PDB entry 5IOQ | X-ray diffraction, 1.93 A resolution | chains B and D of the 4 polymer chains in the assembly

[Chain B (and D)]
Protein: Thymidylate synthase ThyX
Source organism: Thermotoga maritima (strain ATCC 43589 / MSB8 / DSM 3109 / JCM 10099)
Notes: EC 2.1.1.148; chain D of this document is another copy of the same molecule, construct and numbering; everything in this record applies to it too
UniProtKB: Q9WYT0 (THYX_THEMA); numbering as in UniProt (aligned over 1-220)
Amino-acid sequence (232 residues; row label = number of the first residue in the row; numbers below 1 keep their minus sign (Met-11 is residue -11)):
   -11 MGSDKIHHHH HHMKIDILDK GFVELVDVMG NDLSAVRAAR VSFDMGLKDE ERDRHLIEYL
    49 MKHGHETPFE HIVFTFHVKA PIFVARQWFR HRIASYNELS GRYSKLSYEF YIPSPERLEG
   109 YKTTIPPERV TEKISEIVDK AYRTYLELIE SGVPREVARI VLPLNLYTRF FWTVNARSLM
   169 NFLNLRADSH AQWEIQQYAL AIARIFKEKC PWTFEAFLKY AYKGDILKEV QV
Disordered / not traced: -11 to 0, 33-37, 216-220 (chain D: -11 to 0, 31-36, 220)
Construct notes: initiating methionine (-11); expression tag (-10 to 0)
UniProt features mapped onto this chain:
  - motif: Arg78 to Ser88 (ThyX motif)
  - active site: Arg174 (Involved in ionization of N3 of dUMP, leading to its activation)
  - binding site (FAD): Thr55, Arg78 to Ile81, Glu86, Asn163 to Arg165, Asn169
  - binding site (dUMP): Gln75 to Arg78, Glu86 to Arg90, Arg147, Arg174
  - mutagenesis: His53 (H53A: Shows 1.39% of wild-type activity), Ser88 (S88A/C: Still catalytically active although shows a large decrease in activity), Arg90 (R90A: Binds dUMP 670-fold weaker than wild-type), Glu144 (E144A: Shows 0.113% of wild-type activity; E144R: Shows 0.016% of wild-type activity), Arg174 (R174A: Still catalytically active although only shows 0.0008% of wild-type activity. Binds dUMP 7300-fold weaker than wild-type; R174K: Loss of catalytic activity)
Ligand contacts:
  - 2'-deoxyuridine (DUR), molecule 1: Arg74, Gln75, Arg78, Arg174
  - 2'-deoxyuridine (DUR), molecule 2: Phe77, Glu86, Leu87, Ser88, Gly89, Arg90
  - FAD (flavin-adenine dinucleotide), molecule 1: Thr55, Glu58, Ile81, Asn163, Arg165, Ser166
  - FAD, molecule 2: Arg78, His79, Arg80, Ile81, Ser166, Asn169, Leu173, Arg174, His178, Ala179
  - FAD, molecule 3: Ala82, Ser83, Tyr84, Asn85, Glu86, Ser88, Arg90
What the authors report for this chain:
  - binding site for 2'-deoxyuridine: Arg174
  - binding site for 2'-deoxyuridine: Arg90 (proposed by the authors, not directly observed)
  - catalytic residues: Arg174

[How chain B and chain D interact]
Contacting residue pairs (5; chain B residue first):
  Glu58(B) - Arg80(D)  salt bridge
  Arg80(B) - Glu58(D)  salt bridge
  Arg80(B) - Arg165(D)
  Arg165(B) - Arg80(D)
  Lys211(B) - Lys211(D)
Interface residues without a listed pair, chain B (5 interface residues in all): Thr55

[Overview]
The interface between chain B and chain D involves 5 residues on one side and 4 on the other; the contacts
include 2 salt bridges. The salt-bridged pair is Glu58(B)-Arg80(D). Bound to chain B: 3 copies of
flavin-adenine dinucleotide and 2'-deoxyuridine. From the paper: the catalytic residue Arg174(B); a binding
site for 2'-deoxyuridine at Arg174(B) and Arg90(B).
Both chains are Thymidylate synthase ThyX (Thermotoga maritima (strain ATCC 43589 / MSB8 / DSM 3109 / JCM
10099)). Entry 5IOQ (Flavin-dependent thymidylate synthase in complex with FAD and deoxyuridine) was
determined by X-ray diffraction (same publication as 5IOR, 5IOS and 5IOT).
